PDB entry 6B48 | electron microscopy, 3.60 A resolution | chains L and M of the 11 polymer chains in the assembly

# Chain L
Protein: CRISPR-associated endonuclease Cas6/Csy4
Organism: Pseudomonas aeruginosa (strain UCBPP-PA14)
Notes: EC 3.1.-.-
UniProtKB: Q02MM2 (CAS6_PSEAB); residues 1-187 here = UniProt positions 1-187
Sequence (189 residues; row label = number of the first residue in the row; numbers below 1 keep their minus sign (Met-1 is residue -1)):
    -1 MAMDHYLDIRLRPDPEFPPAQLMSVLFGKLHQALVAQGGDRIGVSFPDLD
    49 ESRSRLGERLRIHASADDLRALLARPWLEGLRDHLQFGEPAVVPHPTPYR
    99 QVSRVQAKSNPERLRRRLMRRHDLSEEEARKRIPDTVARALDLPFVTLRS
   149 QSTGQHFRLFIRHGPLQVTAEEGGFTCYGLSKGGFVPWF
Differences from the reference sequence: initiating methionine (-1); expression tag (0)
Curated features (UniProtKB/Swiss-Prot):
  - active site: His29 (Proton acceptor)
  - site: Ser148 (Substrate binding)

# Chain M
Molecule: Pseudomonas aeruginosa strain SMC4485 CRISPR repeat sequence
Organism: Pseudomonas aeruginosa
Sequence (60 nucleotides; row label = number of the first residue in the row):
     1 CUAAGAAAUUCACGGCGGGCUUGAUGUCCGCGUCUACCUGGUUCACUGCC
    51 GUGUAGGCAG

# Chain L / chain M interface
Contacting residue pairs - 27 pairs, chain L then chain M:
  Phe15(L) - G40(M)  base contact
  Pro16(L) - G40(M)  base contact
  Gln104(L) - G56(M)  sugar contact
  Ala105(L) - G56(M)  base contact
  Lys106(L) - U54(M)  phosphate contact
  Lys106(L) - A55(M)  hydrogen bond to the phosphate
  Lys106(L) - G56(M)  hydrogen bond to the phosphate
  Asn108(L) - G56(M)  base contact
  Glu110(L) - U47(M)  phosphate contact
  Glu110(L) - G48(M)  phosphate contact
  Arg111(L) - G48(M)  hydrogen bond to the phosphate
  Arg111(L) - C49(M)  phosphate contact
  Leu112(L) - A55(M)  base contact
  Thr134(L) - U54(M)  phosphate contact
  Ala138(L) - A45(M)  base contact
  Leu139(L) - A45(M)  sugar contact
  Ser148(L) - G60(M)  sugar contact
  Gln149(L) - G60(M)  hydrogen bond to the sugar
  Ser150(L) - U47(M)  base contact
  Ser150(L) - G60(M)  hydrogen bond to the sugar
  Thr151(L) - G60(M)  base contact
  Gly152(L) - U43(M)  base contact
  Gln153(L) - G41(M)  phosphate contact
  Gln153(L) - U43(M)  hydrogen bond to the base
  Arg156(L) - C46(M)  hydrogen bond to the base
  Arg156(L) - G60(M)  base contact
  Tyr176(L) - C58(M)  base contact
Interface residues without a listed pair, chain L (27 interface residues in all): Ser107, Pro109, Leu116, Arg130, His154, Leu157, Cys175
Interface residues without a listed pair, chain M (15 interface residues in all): U52, G57

# In short
27 residues of chain L and 15 residues of chain M are in contact; the contacts include 7 hydrogen bonds. Polar
pairs include Gln153(L)-U43(M), Arg156(L)-C46(M) and Gln149(L)-G60(M). Curated annotation (UniProt) lists
active-site residue His29(L) on chain L.
Chain L is CRISPR-associated endonuclease Cas6/Csy4 (Pseudomonas aeruginosa (strain UCBPP-PA14)) and chain M
is Pseudomonas aeruginosa strain SMC4485 CRISPR repeat sequence (Pseudomonas aeruginosa); the structure,
Cryo-EM structure of Type I-F CRISPR crRNA-guided Csy surveillance complex with bound anti-CRISPR protein
AcrF10, was determined by electron microscopy, deposited together with 6B44, 6B45, 6B46 and 6B47.
